8XEZ - chains A and B; structure by electron microscopy, 3.15 A resolution.

# Chain A
Protein: Integrin alpha-V
From: Homo sapiens
UniProtKB: P06756 (ITAV_HUMAN); numbering as in UniProt (aligned over 1-1048)
Sequence (1048 residues; numbered 1 to 1048; the number before each row is that of its first residue):
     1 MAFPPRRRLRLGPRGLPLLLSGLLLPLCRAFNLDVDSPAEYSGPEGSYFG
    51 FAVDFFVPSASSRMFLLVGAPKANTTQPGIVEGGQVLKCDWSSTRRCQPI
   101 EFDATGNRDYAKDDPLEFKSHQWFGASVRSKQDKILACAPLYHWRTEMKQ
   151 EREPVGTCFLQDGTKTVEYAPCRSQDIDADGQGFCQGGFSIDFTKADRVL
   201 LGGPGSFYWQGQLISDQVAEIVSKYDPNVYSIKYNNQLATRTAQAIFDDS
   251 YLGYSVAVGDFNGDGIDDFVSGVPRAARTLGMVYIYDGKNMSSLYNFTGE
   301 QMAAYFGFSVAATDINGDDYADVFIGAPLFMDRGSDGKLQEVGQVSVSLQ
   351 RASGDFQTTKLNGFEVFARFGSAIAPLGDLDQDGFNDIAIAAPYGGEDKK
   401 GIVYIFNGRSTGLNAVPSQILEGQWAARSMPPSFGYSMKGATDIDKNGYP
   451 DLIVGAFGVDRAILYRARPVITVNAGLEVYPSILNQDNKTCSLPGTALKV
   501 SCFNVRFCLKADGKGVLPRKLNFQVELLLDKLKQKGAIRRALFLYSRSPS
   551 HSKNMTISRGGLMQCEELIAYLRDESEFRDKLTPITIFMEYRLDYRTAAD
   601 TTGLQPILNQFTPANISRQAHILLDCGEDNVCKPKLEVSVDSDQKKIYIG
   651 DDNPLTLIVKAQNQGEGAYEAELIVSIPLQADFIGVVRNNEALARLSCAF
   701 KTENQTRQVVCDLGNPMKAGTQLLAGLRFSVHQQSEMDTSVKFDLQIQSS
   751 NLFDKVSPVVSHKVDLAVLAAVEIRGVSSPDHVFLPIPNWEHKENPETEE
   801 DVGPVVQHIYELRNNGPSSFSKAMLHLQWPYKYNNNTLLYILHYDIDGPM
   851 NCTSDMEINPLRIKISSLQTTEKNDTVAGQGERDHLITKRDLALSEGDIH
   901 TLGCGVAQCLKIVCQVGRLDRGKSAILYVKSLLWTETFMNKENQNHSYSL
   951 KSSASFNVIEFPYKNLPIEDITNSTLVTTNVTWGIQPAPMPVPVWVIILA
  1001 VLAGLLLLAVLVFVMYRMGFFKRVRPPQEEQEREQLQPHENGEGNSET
Unresolved in the structure: 1-31, 866-896, 990-1048
Disulfides: C89-C97, C138-C158, C172-C185, C491-C502, C508-C565, C626-C632, C698-C711, C852-C914, C904-C909

# Chain B
Protein: Integrin beta-3
From: Homo sapiens
UniProtKB: P05106 (ITB3_HUMAN); numbering as in UniProt (aligned over 1-788)
Sequence (788 residues; row label = number of the first residue in the row):
     1 MRARPRPRPLWATVLALGALAGVGVGGPNICTTRGVSSCQQCLAVSPMCA
    51 WCSDEALPLGSPRCDLKENLLKDNCAPESIEFPVSEARVLEDRPLSDKGS
   101 GDSSQVTQVSPQRIALRLRPDDSKNFSIQVRQVEDYPVDIYYLMDLSYSM
   151 KDDLWSIQNLGTKLATQMRKLTSNLRIGFGAFVDKPVSPYMYISPPEALE
   201 NPCYDMKTTCLPMFGYKHVLTLTDQVTRFNEEVKKQSVSRNRDAPEGGFD
   251 AIMQATVCDEKIGWRNDASHLLVFTTDAKTHIALDGRLAGIVQPNDGQCH
   301 VGSDNHYSASTTMDYPSLGLMTEKLSQKNINLIFAVTENVVNLYQNYSEL
   351 IPGTTVGVLSMDSSNVLQLIVDAYGKIRSKVELEVRDLPEELSLSFNATC
   401 LNNEVIPGLKSCMGLKIGDTVSFSIEAKVRGCPQEKEKSFTIKPVGFKDS
   451 LIVQVTFDCDCACQAQAEPNSHRCNNGNGTFECGVCRCGPGWLGSQCECS
   501 EEDYRPSQQDECSPREGQPVCSQRGECLCGQCVCHSSDFGKITGKYCECD
   551 DFSCVRYKGEMCSGHGQCSCGDCLCDSDWTGYYCNCTTRTDTCMSSNGLL
   601 CSGRGKCECGSCVCIQPGSYGDTCEKCPTCPDACTFKKECVECKKFDRGA
   651 LHDENTCNRYCRDEIESVKELKDTGKDAVNCTYKNEDDCVVRFQYYEDSS
   701 GKSILYVVEEPECPKGPDILVVLLSVMGAILLIGLAALLIWKLLITIHDR
   751 KEFAKFEEERARAKWDTANNPLYKEATSTFTNITYRGT
Unresolved in the structure: 1-26, 628-788
Curated features (UniProtKB/Swiss-Prot):
  - region: C203 to C210 (Involved in CX3CL1-, NRG1-, FGF1- and IGF1-binding), Q293 to M313 (CX3CL1-binding)
  - motif: T777 to I783 (LIR)
  - binding site (Mg(2+)): S147, S149, E246
  - binding site (Ca(2+)): S149, D152, D153, D184, N241, D243, P245, E246, D277, M361
  - modified residue: T767 (Phosphothreonine), Y773 (Phosphotyrosine), T779 (Phosphothreonine), Y785 (Phosphotyrosine)
  - glycosylation (N-linked (GlcNAc...) asparagine): N125, N346, N397, N478, N585, N680
  - natural variant: L59 (L59P: In alloantigen HPA-1B), C64 (C64Y: In GT2; uncertain significance), R119 (R119W: In GT2; uncertain significance), Y141 (Y141C: In GT2), L143 (L143W: In GT2), M144 (M144R: In GT2), D145 (D145N: In GT2; D145Y: In GT2), M150 (M150V: In GT2), T166 (T166I: Probable risk factor for neonatal thrombocytopenia), R169 (R169Q: In alloantigen HPA-4B), S188 (S188L: In GT2), L222 (L222P: In GT2), 22 further natural variant entries in UniProt
  - mutagenesis: E502 to Q508 (Increases ligand-binding activity), R659 (R659A: Slight increase in ligand-binding activity; when associated with 698-D--K-702 del), D698 to K702 (Slight increase in ligand-binding activity; when associated with A-659), Y773 (Y773A: No effect on cell surface location but impairs interaction with TNS3 and PEAK1), Y785 (Y785A: No effect on cell surface location but impairs interaction with TNS3 and PEAK1)
Disulfides: C31-C49, C39-C461, C42-C64, C52-C75, C203-C210, C258-C299, C400-C412, C432-C459, C463-C483, C474-C486, C488-C497, C512-C527, C521-C532, C534-C547, C549-C570, C554-C568, C562-C573, C575-C584, C586-C609, C593-C607, C601-C612, C614-C624

# How chain A and chain B interact
Contacting residue pairs (85):
  W123(A) - G290(B)
  W123(A) - V292(B)  hydrophobic
  L141(A) - L288(B)
  L141(A) - G290(B)
  H143(A) - S188(B)
  Q150(A) - P195(B)
  E151(A) - S194(B)  hydrogen bond
  E151(A) - P195(B)
  R152(A) - I193(B)
  F184(A) - P189(B)  hydrophobic
  F184(A) - R242(B)
  Q186(A) - L288(B)  hydrogen bond (side chain-backbone)
  F189(A) - R287(B)
  F189(A) - L288(B)  hydrophobic
  W209(A) - R242(B)
  W209(A) - D243(B)
  D249(A) - P245(B)
  D249(A) - K279(B)  salt bridge
  Y251(A) - H281(B)
  Y251(A) - D285(B)
  Y251(A) - L288(B)  hydrophobic
  Y254(A) - L284(B)  hydrogen bond (side chain-backbone)
  Y254(A) - R287(B)
  Y254(A) - L288(B)  hydrophobic
  R275(A) - P245(B)
  R275(A) - T280(B)  hydrogen bond (side chain-backbone)
  R275(A) - H281(B)
  R275(A) - I282(B)
  R275(A) - D285(B)  salt bridge
  R278(A) - N346(B)
  T279(A) - I282(B)
  T279(A) - Y347(B)  hydrogen bond
  M302(A) - L343(B)  hydrophobic
  M302(A) - N346(B)
  M302(A) - Y347(B)  hydrophobic
  M302(A) - L350(B)
  A303(A) - Y347(B)  hydrophobic
  Y305(A) - I282(B)  hydrophobic
  Y305(A) - A283(B)
  Y305(A) - L284(B)  hydrogen bond (side chain-backbone)
  Y305(A) - D285(B)  hydrogen bond
  F308(A) - R287(B)
  L329(A) - A283(B)  hydrophobic
  L329(A) - L284(B)  hydrophobic
  M331(A) - G319(B)
  D336(A) - K410(B)
  E341(A) - S317(B)  hydrogen bond
  E341(A) - G319(B)
  F367(A) - G319(B)
  F367(A) - L320(B)
  F367(A) - E323(B)
  R369(A) - L284(B)
  R369(A) - P294(B)
  Y394(A) - P294(B)
  S429(A) - Q293(B)
  M430(A) - Q293(B)
  P431(A) - P294(B)
  Y436(A) - R287(B)  hydrogen bond
  F457(A) - V292(B)  hydrophobic
  K533(A) - E501(B)  salt bridge
  K535(A) - P490(B)
  G536(A) - E502(B)
  A537(A) - E501(B)
  A537(A) - E502(B)
  I538(A) - E501(B)
  I538(A) - E502(B)  hydrogen bond (backbone-side chain)
  S576(A) - Q508(B)  hydrogen bond (backbone-side chain)
  E577(A) - R505(B)  salt bridge
  F578(A) - E501(B)
  R579(A) - Y504(B)  hydrogen bond (side chain-backbone)
  R579(A) - R505(B)
  R579(A) - Q508(B)
  D652(A) - K558(B)  salt bridge
  D682(A) - K558(B)  hydrogen bond (side chain-backbone)
  D682(A) - G559(B)  hydrogen bond (side chain-backbone)
  F683(A) - R556(B)
  I684(A) - V555(B)
  I684(A) - R556(B)  hydrogen bond (backbone-backbone)
  A699(A) - F539(B)  hydrophobic
  F700(A) - R556(B)
  E703(A) - G27(B)  hydrogen bond (side chain-backbone)
  G714(A) - Q523(B)
  N715(A) - Q523(B)  hydrogen bond (backbone-side chain)
  H732(A) - K558(B)
  E811(A) - Y620(B)  hydrogen bond
Other interface residues (no listed pair), chain A (65 interface residues in all): F51, K72, P154, P204, D248, P328, L339, R573, C698, K701, V710, L713, P716
Other interface residues (no listed pair), chain B (53 interface residues in all): A244, A289, L318, N342, G491, F552, S553, Y557, Y583

# Summary
The interface between chain A and chain B involves 65 residues on one side and 53 on the other, with 18
hydrogen bonds and 5 salt bridges. Polar contacts include D249(A)-K279(B), R275(A)-D285(B) and
K533(A)-E501(B).
Chain A is Integrin alpha-V and chain B is Integrin beta-3, both from Homo sapiens; the structure, Cryo-EM
structure of integrin ITGAV/ITGB3 complex, conformation 5, was determined by electron microscopy.
